PDB entry 5O8R | X-ray diffraction, 2.80 A resolution | chain A

[Chain A]
Molecule: L-lysine 6-monooxygenase involved in desferrioxamine biosynthesis
From: Erwinia amylovora CFBP1430
Notes: EC 1.14.13.59
UniProtKB: D4I246 (D4I246_ERWAC); numbering as in UniProt (aligned over 2-430)
Sequence (433 residues; each row starts with the number of its first residue; numbers below 1 keep their minus sign (Gly-2 is residue -2)):
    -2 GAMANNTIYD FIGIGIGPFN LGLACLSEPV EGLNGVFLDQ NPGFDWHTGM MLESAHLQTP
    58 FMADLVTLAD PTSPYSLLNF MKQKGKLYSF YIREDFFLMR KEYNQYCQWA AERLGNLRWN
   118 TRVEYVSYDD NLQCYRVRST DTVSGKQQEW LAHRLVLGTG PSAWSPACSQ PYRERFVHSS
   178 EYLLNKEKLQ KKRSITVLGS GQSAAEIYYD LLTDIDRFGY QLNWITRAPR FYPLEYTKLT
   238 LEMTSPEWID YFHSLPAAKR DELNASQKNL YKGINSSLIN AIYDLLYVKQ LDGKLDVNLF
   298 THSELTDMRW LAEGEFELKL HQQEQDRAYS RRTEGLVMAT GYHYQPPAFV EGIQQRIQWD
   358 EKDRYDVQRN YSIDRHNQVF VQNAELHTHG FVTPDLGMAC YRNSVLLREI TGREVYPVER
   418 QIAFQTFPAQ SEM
Not modelled in the structure: -2 to 2, 430
Differences from the reference sequence: expression tag (-2 to 1)
Ligand contacts:
  - FAD (flavin-adenine dinucleotide): Ile11, Gly12, Ile13, Gly14, Pro15, Phe16, Leu35, Asp36, Gln37, Asn38, Trp43, His44, Leu54, Gln55, Thr56, Arg97, Thr118, Arg119, Val120, Gly155, Thr156, Gly157, Pro158, Phe346, Asn380, Pro391, Asp392, Leu393
  - NADP (NAP; NADP nicotinamide-adenine-dinucleotide phosphate): Met47, Gln55, Arg97, Trp161, Pro163, Leu195, Gly196, Ser197, Gly198, Gln199, Ser200, Ala201, Glu203, Thr223, Arg224, Ala225, Tyr229, Lys265, Tyr268, Lys269, Ser300, Glu301, Leu302, Ala336, Thr337, Gly338, Tyr339, Pro391

[Summary]
Ligands of chain A: flavin-adenine dinucleotide and NADP.
Chain A is L-lysine 6-monooxygenase involved in desferrioxamine biosynthesis (Erwinia amylovora CFBP1430); the
structure, The crystal structure of DfoA bound to FAD and NADP; the desferrioxamine biosynthetic pathway
cadaverine monooxygenase ..., was determined by X-ray diffraction together with 5O8P and 5O5C from the same
study.
